PDB entry 7CO9 | X-ray diffraction, 1.60 A resolution | chains A and T of the 4 polymer chains in the assembly

Chain A:
Protein: DNA-directed DNA/RNA polymerase mu
Organism: Homo sapiens
Notes: EC 2.7.7.7
Reference sequence: Q9NP87 (DPOLM_HUMAN); numbering as in UniProt; present here: 1-397, 410-494
Chain sequence (482 residues; row label = number of the first residue in the row; note: 12 numbers in that range are skipped by the numbering (no residue carries them; nothing is unmodelled there)):
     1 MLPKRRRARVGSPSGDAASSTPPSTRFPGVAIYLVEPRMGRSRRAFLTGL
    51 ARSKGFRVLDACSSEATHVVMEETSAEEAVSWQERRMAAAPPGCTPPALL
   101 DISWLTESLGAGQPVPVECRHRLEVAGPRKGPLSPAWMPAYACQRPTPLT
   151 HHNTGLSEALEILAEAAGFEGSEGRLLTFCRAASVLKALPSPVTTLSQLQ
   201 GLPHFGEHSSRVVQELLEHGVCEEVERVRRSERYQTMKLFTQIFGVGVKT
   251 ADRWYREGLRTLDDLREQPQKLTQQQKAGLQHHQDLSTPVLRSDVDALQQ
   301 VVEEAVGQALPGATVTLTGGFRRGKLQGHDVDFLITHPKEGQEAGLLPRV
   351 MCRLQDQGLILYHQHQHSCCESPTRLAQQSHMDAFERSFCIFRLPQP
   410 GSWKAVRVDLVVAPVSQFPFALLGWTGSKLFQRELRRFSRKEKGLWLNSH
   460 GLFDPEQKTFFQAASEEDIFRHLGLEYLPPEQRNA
Disordered / not traced: 1-137, 367-382
Construct notes: engineered mutation Gly410 (Pro in Q9NP87)
Ion coordination: K+: Thr241, Ile243, Val246 (shared with 1 residue of chain P); Mg2+ site 1: Asp330, Asp332 (together with XG4); Mg2+ site 2: Asp330, Asp332, Asp418 (together with XG4)
Residues lining bound ligands: XG4 (2'-deoxy-5'-O-[(R)-hydroxy{[(R)-hydroxy(phosphonooxy)phosphoryl]amino}phosphoryl]guanosine): Gly319, Gly320, Arg323, Lys325, Gln327, Gly328, His329, Asp330, Asp332, Asp418, Gly433, Trp434, Thr435, Gly436, Ser437, Lys438, Gln441, Arg445
Curated features (UniProtKB/Swiss-Prot):
  - region: Arg323 to Asp332 (Involved in ssDNA binding)
  - binding site (Mg(2+)): Asp330, Asp332, Asp418
  - site: Gly433 (Responsible for the low discrimination between dNTP and rNTP)
  - modified residue: Ser12 (Phosphoserine)
What the authors report for this chain:
  - conformationally variable residues (side-chain flip): Gln441
  - mutagenesis - K438A: decreased catalytic activity on dATP
  - mutagenesis - K438A: decreased catalytic activity on dGTP
  - specificity-determining residues: Gln441 (proposed by the authors, not directly observed)

Chain T:
Molecule: 9-nt DNA strand
Sequence (9 nucleotides; row label = number of the first residue in the row):
     1 CGGCTTACG

Chain A / chain T interface:
Residue-residue contacts (23; chain A residue first):
  Gly174(A) - DC4(T)  base contact
  Leu177(A) - DC4(T)  phosphate contact
  Leu177(A) - DT5(T)  phosphate contact
  His365(A) - DG9(T)  hydrogen bond to the phosphate
  Phe385(A) - DG9(T)  phosphate contact
  Glu386(A) - DC8(T)  sugar contact
  Glu386(A) - DG9(T)  hydrogen bond to the phosphate
  Arg387(A) - DA7(T)  hydrogen bond to the base
  Arg387(A) - DC8(T)  hydrogen bond to the sugar
  Arg387(A) - DG9(T)  hydrogen bond to the phosphate
  Lys438(A) - DT5(T)  base contact
  Arg442(A) - DT5(T)  salt bridge to the phosphate
  Arg445(A) - DT5(T)  hydrogen bond to the base
  Arg445(A) - DT6(T)  hydrogen bond to the sugar
  Arg446(A) - DT5(T)  sugar contact
  Arg449(A) - DT6(T)  salt bridge to the phosphate
  Lys450(A) - DG3(T)  hydrogen bond to the phosphate
  Lys450(A) - DC4(T)  salt bridge to the phosphate
  Leu456(A) - DT6(T)  sugar contact
  Asn457(A) - DT6(T)  phosphate contact
  Asn457(A) - DA7(T)  hydrogen bond to the phosphate
  His459(A) - DA7(T)  hydrogen bond to the phosphate
  His459(A) - DC8(T)  salt bridge to the phosphate
Interface residues without a listed pair, chain A (18 interface residues in all): Arg181, Gln364, Phe389

Summary:
18 residues of chain A face 7 of chain T across their interface, with 10 hydrogen bonds and 4 salt bridges.
Polar contacts include Arg387(A)-DA7(T), Arg445(A)-DT5(T) and Arg387(A)-DC8(T). Ligands of chain A: compound
XG4. The paper reports that K438A of chain A reduces catalytic activity on dATP; the specificity determinant
Gln441(A).
Here chain A is DNA-directed DNA/RNA polymerase mu (Homo sapiens) and chain T is a 9-nt DNA strand. Entry 7CO9
(Ternary complex of DNA polymerase Mu with 1-nt gapped DNA (T:dGMPNPP) and Mg) was determined by X-ray
diffraction (same publication as 7CO6, 7CO8, 7COA, 7COB, 7COC and 7COD).
